2QWX - chains A and B; structure by X-ray diffraction, 1.50 A resolution.

# Chain A (and B)
Molecule: Ribosyldihydronicotinamide dehydrogenase [quinone]
From: Homo sapiens
Notes: EC 1.10.99.2; chain B of this document is another copy of the same molecule, construct and numbering; everything in this record applies to it too
UniProt: P16083 (NQO2_HUMAN); residues 0-230 here correspond to UniProt positions 1-231 (UniProt number = residue number + 1)
Sequence (231 residues; numbered 0 to 230; the number before each row is that of its first residue; numbering starts at 0):
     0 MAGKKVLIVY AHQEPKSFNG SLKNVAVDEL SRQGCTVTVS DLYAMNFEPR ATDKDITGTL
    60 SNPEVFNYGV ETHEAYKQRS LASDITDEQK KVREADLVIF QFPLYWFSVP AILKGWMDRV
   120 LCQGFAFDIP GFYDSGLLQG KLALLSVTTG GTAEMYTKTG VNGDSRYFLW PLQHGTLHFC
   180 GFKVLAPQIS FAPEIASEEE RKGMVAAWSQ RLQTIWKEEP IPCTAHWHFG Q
Not modelled in the structure: 0
Bound ions: Zn2+: His-173, His-177, Cys-222
Small-molecule neighbours:
  - FAD (flavin-adenine dinucleotide), molecule 1: His-11, Lys-15, Ser-16, Phe-17, Asn-18, Ser-20, Pro-102, Leu-103, Tyr-104, Trp-105, Phe-106, Thr-147, Thr-148, Gly-149, Gly-150, Tyr-155, Pro-192, Glu-193, Glu-197, Arg-200, Lys-201, Val-204
  - FAD, molecule 2: Asn-66, Tyr-67, Gly-68, Asp-117
  - Melatonin (ML1; N-[2-(5-methoxy-1H-indol-3-yl)ethyl]acetamide), molecule 1: Trp-105, Gly-149, Gly-150, Met-154
  - Melatonin (ML1), molecule 2: Phe-126, Ile-128, Gly-174, Phe-178
Swiss-Prot annotation at these positions:
  - binding site (FAD): His-11, Phe-17 to Ser-20, Leu-103 to Phe-106, Thr-147 to Gly-150, Tyr-155, Glu-193, Arg-200
  - binding site (substrate): Phe-126 to Ile-128
  - binding site (Zn(2+)): His-173, His-177, Cys-222
  - modified residue (Phosphoserine): Ser-79, Ser-196
Reported in the primary citation:
  - binding site for Melatonin: Asn-66, Gly-68, Trp-105, Phe-106, Gln-122, Phe-126, Met-154, Asn-161, Phe-178
  - conformationally variable residues (side-chain flip): Phe-106

# Interface between chain A and chain B
Contacting residue pairs (90):
  Gln-12(A) / Ala-50(B)  hydrogen bond (side chain-backbone)
  Gln-12(A) / Phe-65(B)
  Gln-12(A) / Tyr-67(B)
  Glu-13(A) / Val-64(B)
  Glu-13(A) / Phe-65(B)  hydrogen bond (side chain-backbone)
  Lys-15(A) / Glu-63(B)  hydrogen bond (side chain-backbone)
  Lys-15(A) / Val-64(B)
  Tyr-42(A) / Ala-50(B)
  Asn-45(A) / Arg-49(B)  hydrogen bond (backbone-side chain)
  Phe-46(A) / Arg-49(B)  hydrogen bond (backbone-side chain)
  Glu-47(A) / Arg-49(B)  salt bridge
  Pro-48(A) / Pro-48(B)  hydrophobic
  Pro-48(A) / Arg-49(B)
  Pro-48(A) / Ala-110(B)
  Arg-49(A) / Asn-45(B)  hydrogen bond (side chain-backbone)
  Arg-49(A) / Phe-46(B)  hydrogen bond (side chain-backbone)
  Arg-49(A) / Glu-47(B)
  Arg-49(A) / Pro-48(B)
  Arg-49(A) / Ile-111(B)
  Ala-50(A) / Gln-12(B)  hydrogen bond (backbone-side chain)
  Ala-50(A) / Tyr-42(B)
  Ala-50(A) / Tyr-104(B)  hydrophobic
  Glu-63(A) / Glu-13(B)
  Glu-63(A) / Lys-15(B)  hydrogen bond (backbone-side chain)
  Val-64(A) / Glu-13(B)
  Val-64(A) / Lys-15(B)
  Phe-65(A) / Gln-12(B)
  Phe-65(A) / Glu-13(B)  hydrogen bond (backbone-side chain)
  Asn-66(A) / Glu-193(B)  hydrogen bond
  Tyr-67(A) / Gln-12(B)
  Tyr-67(A) / Tyr-104(B)
  Tyr-104(A) / Ala-50(B)  hydrophobic
  Tyr-104(A) / Tyr-67(B)
  Tyr-104(A) / Lys-113(B)  hydrogen bond (backbone-side chain)
  Tyr-104(A) / Asp-117(B)
  Trp-105(A) / Met-116(B)  hydrogen bond (side chain-backbone)
  Trp-105(A) / Asp-117(B)
  Trp-105(A) / Leu-120(B)
  Trp-105(A) / Phe-126(B)  hydrophobic
  Trp-105(A) / Gly-174(B)
  Trp-105(A) / Thr-175(B)
  Trp-105(A) / Phe-178(B)  hydrophobic
  Trp-105(A) / Cys-179(B)  hydrophobic
  Phe-106(A) / Tyr-132(B)
  Phe-106(A) / Trp-169(B)
  Phe-106(A) / Pro-170(B)
  Phe-106(A) / Gly-174(B)
  Ser-107(A) / Lys-113(B)
  Val-108(A) / Lys-113(B)  hydrogen bond (backbone-side chain)
  Pro-109(A) / Asp-117(B)
  Ala-110(A) / Pro-48(B)
  Ala-110(A) / Ala-110(B)
  Ala-110(A) / Lys-113(B)
  Ala-110(A) / Gly-114(B)
  Ala-110(A) / Asp-117(B)  hydrogen bond (backbone-side chain)
  Ile-111(A) / Arg-49(B)
  Lys-113(A) / Tyr-104(B)  hydrogen bond (side chain-backbone)
  Lys-113(A) / Ser-107(B)
  Lys-113(A) / Val-108(B)  hydrogen bond (side chain-backbone)
  Lys-113(A) / Ala-110(B)
  Gly-114(A) / Ala-110(B)
  Met-116(A) / Trp-105(B)  hydrogen bond (backbone-side chain)
  Asp-117(A) / Tyr-104(B)
  Asp-117(A) / Trp-105(B)
  Asp-117(A) / Pro-109(B)
  Asp-117(A) / Ala-110(B)  hydrogen bond (side chain-backbone)
  Leu-120(A) / Trp-105(B)
  Phe-126(A) / Trp-105(B)  hydrophobic
  Tyr-132(A) / Phe-106(B)
  Tyr-132(A) / Val-160(B)
  Tyr-132(A) / Asn-161(B)  hydrogen bond
  Val-160(A) / Tyr-132(B)
  Val-160(A) / His-173(B)  hydrogen bond (backbone-side chain)
  Asn-161(A) / Tyr-132(B)  hydrogen bond
  Asn-161(A) / Trp-169(B)
  Tyr-166(A) / Trp-169(B)
  Tyr-166(A) / Phe-228(B)  hydrophobic
  Trp-169(A) / Phe-106(B)
  Trp-169(A) / Asn-161(B)
  Trp-169(A) / Tyr-166(B)
  Pro-170(A) / Phe-106(B)  hydrophobic
  His-173(A) / Val-160(B)  hydrogen bond (side chain-backbone)
  Gly-174(A) / Trp-105(B)
  Gly-174(A) / Phe-106(B)
  Thr-175(A) / Trp-105(B)
  Phe-178(A) / Trp-105(B)  hydrophobic
  Cys-179(A) / Trp-105(B)  hydrophobic
  Glu-193(A) / Asn-66(B)  hydrogen bond
  Phe-228(A) / Tyr-166(B)  hydrophobic
  Phe-228(A) / Phe-228(B)  hydrophobic
Also at the interface, not in a pair above, chain A (47 interface residues in all): His-11, Thr-51, Gly-162, Phe-167, Ala-224
Also at the interface, not in a pair above, chain B (47 interface residues in all): His-11, Thr-51, Gly-162, Phe-167, Ala-224

# Overview
Chain A and chain B each contribute 47 residues to their interface; the contacts include 24 hydrogen bonds and
1 salt bridge. Among the polar pairs are Glu-47(A)/Arg-49(B), Gln-12(A)/Ala-50(B) and Glu-13(A)/Phe-65(B).
From the paper: a binding site for Melatonin at Asn-66(A), Gly-68(A) and Trp-105(A) among others;
conformational variability at Phe-106(A).
Chain A and chain B are both Ribosyldihydronicotinamide dehydrogenase [quinone] (Homo sapiens); the structure,
Crystal Structure of Quinone Reductase II, was determined by X-ray diffraction (same publication as 2QX4,
2QX6, 2QX8 and 2QX9).
